PDB entry 2J27 | X-ray diffraction, 1.15 A resolution | chains A and B

# Chain A (and B)
Name: Triosephosphate isomerase glycosomal
Source organism: Trypanosoma brucei brucei
Notes: EC 5.3.1.1; chain B of this document is another copy of the same molecule, construct and numbering; everything in this record applies to it too
UniProtKB: P04789 (TPIS_TRYBB); numbering as in UniProt (aligned over 1-250)
Amino-acid sequence (250 residues; each row starts with the number of its first residue):
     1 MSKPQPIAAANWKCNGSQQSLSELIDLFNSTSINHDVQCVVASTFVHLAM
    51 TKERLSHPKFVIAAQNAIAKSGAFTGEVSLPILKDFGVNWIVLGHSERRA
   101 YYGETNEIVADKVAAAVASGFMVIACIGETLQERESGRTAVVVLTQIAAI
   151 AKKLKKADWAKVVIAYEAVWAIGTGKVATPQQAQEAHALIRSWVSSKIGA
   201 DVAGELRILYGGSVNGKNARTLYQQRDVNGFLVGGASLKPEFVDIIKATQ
Disordered / not traced: 1
Construct notes: engineered mutation Ala168 (Pro in P04789)
Swiss-Prot annotation at these positions:
  - active site: His95 (Electrophile), Glu167 (Proton acceptor)
  - binding site (substrate): Asn11, Lys13
Small-molecule neighbours: 2-phosphoglycolic acid (PGA): Lys13, His95, Glu97, Glu167, Ala171, Ile172, Gly173, Gly211, Gly212, Ser213, Val214, Leu232, Val233, Gly234, Gly235

# Chain A / chain B interface
Pairs across the interface (76; chain A residue first):
  Asn11(A) with Thr75(B), hydrogen bond
  Lys13(A) with Gly72(B); Ala73(B); Thr75(B)
  Cys14(A) with Ser71(B); Gly72(B), hydrogen bond (backbone-backbone); Phe74(B); Glu77(B), hydrogen bond (side chain-backbone); Val78(B); Ser79(B), hydrogen bond (side chain-backbone); Ile82(B)
  Asn15(A) with Gly72(B), hydrogen bond (side chain-backbone); Ile82(B)
  Gly16(A) with Ile82(B)
  Ser17(A) with Asp85(B)
  Gln18(A) with Asp85(B), hydrogen bond (side chain-backbone); Phe86(B)
  Thr44(A) with Ile82(B)
  Phe45(A) with Phe45(B), hydrophobic; Val46(B); Gly76(B)
  Val46(A) with Phe45(B); Val78(B), hydrophobic; Phe86(B), hydrophobic
  His47(A) with Ile82(B)
  Ala49(A) with Ala49(B), hydrophobic
  Gln65(A) with Thr75(B); Gly76(B), hydrogen bond (side chain-backbone)
  Asn66(A) with Gly76(B)
  Ser71(A) with Cys14(B)
  Gly72(A) with Lys13(B); Cys14(B), hydrogen bond (backbone-backbone); Asn15(B), hydrogen bond (backbone-side chain)
  Ala73(A) with Lys13(B); Glu97(B); Tyr101(B)
  Phe74(A) with Cys14(B); Glu97(B); Tyr101(B), hydrophobic; Tyr102(B)
  Thr75(A) with Asn11(B), hydrogen bond; Lys13(B); Gln65(B); His95(B), hydrogen bond; Glu97(B), hydrogen bond; Arg98(B), hydrogen bond (backbone-side chain)
  Gly76(A) with Phe45(B); Gln65(B), hydrogen bond (backbone-side chain); Asn66(B); Arg98(B)
  Glu77(A) with Cys14(B), hydrogen bond (backbone-side chain); Arg98(B), salt bridge; Tyr102(B)
  Val78(A) with Cys14(B); Val46(B), hydrophobic
  Ser79(A) with Cys14(B), hydrogen bond (backbone-side chain)
  Ile82(A) with Cys14(B); Asn15(B); Gly16(B); Thr44(B); His47(B)
  Asp85(A) with Ser17(B); Gln18(B), hydrogen bond (side chain-backbone)
  Phe86(A) with Gln18(B); Val46(B), hydrophobic
  His95(A) with Thr75(B), hydrogen bond
  Glu97(A) with Ala73(B); Phe74(B), hydrogen bond (side chain-backbone); Thr75(B), hydrogen bond
  Arg98(A) with Thr75(B), hydrogen bond (side chain-backbone); Gly76(B); Glu77(B), salt bridge
  Tyr101(A) with Ala73(B); Phe74(B), hydrophobic
  Tyr102(A) with Phe74(B); Glu77(B)
Other interface residues (no listed pair), chain A (35 interface residues in all): Leu48, Ile68, Lys70, Leu83
Other interface residues (no listed pair), chain B (36 interface residues in all): Leu48, Lys52, Ile68, Lys70, Leu83

# Overview
35 residues of chain A and 36 residues of chain B are in contact; the contacts include 21 hydrogen bonds and 2
salt bridges. Polar pairs include Glu77(A)-Arg98(B), Asn11(A)-Thr75(B) and Cys14(A)-Glu77(B). Chain A binds
2-phosphoglycolic acid.
Both chains are Triosephosphate isomerase glycosomal (Trypanosoma brucei brucei). Entry 2J27 (The functional
role of the conserved active site proline of triosephosphate isomerase) was determined by X-ray diffraction,
deposited together with 2J24.
